PDB entry 9PCX | electron microscopy, 4.03 A resolution (low resolution: residue-level contacts below are approximate; hydrogen-bond / salt-bridge calls are withheld) | chains D and E of the 14 polymer chains in the assembly

== Chain D (and E) ==
Protein: Vesicle-fusing ATPase
Organism: Cricetulus griseus
Notes: EC 3.6.4.6; chain E of this document is another copy of the same molecule, construct and numbering; everything in this record applies to it too
UniProt: P18708 (NSF_CRIGR); numbering as in UniProt (aligned over 1-744)
Amino-acid sequence (747 residues; row label = number of the first residue in the row; numbers below 1 keep their minus sign (Gly-2 is residue -2)):
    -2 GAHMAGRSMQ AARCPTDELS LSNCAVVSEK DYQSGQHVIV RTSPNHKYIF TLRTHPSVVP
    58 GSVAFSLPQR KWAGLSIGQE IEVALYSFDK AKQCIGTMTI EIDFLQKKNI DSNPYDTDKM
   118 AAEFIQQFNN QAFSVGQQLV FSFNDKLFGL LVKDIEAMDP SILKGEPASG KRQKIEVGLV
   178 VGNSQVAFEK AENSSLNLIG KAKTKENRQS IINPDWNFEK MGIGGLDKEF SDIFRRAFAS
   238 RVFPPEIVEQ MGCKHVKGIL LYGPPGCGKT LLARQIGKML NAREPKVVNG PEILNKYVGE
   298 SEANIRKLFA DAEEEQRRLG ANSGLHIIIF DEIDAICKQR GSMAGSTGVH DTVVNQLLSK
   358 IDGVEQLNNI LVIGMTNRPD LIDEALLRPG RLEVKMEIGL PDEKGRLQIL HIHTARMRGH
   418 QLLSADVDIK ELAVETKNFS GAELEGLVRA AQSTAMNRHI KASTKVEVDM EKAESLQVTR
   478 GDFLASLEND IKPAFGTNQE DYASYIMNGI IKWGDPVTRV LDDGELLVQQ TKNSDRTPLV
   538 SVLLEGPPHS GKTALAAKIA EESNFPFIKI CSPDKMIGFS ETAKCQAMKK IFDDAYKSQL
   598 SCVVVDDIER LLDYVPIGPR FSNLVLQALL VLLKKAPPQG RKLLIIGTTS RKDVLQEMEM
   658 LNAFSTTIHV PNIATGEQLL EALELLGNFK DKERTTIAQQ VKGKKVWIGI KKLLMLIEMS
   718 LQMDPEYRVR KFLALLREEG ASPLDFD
Not modelled in the structure: -2 to 0, 155-168, 202-204, 741-744 (chain E: -2 to 0, 155-168, 202-205, 741-744)
Differences from the reference sequence: expression tag (-2 to 0)
Small-molecule neighbours:
  - ADP (adenosine-5'-diphosphate): Gly219, Ile220, Gly221, Pro262, Gly263, Cys264, Gly265, Lys266, Thr267, Leu268, Ile406, His410, Gly438, Ala439, Glu442
  - ATP (adenosine-5'-triphosphate): Ile503, Met504, Asn505, Gly506, Ile507, Ile508, Trp510, Val514, His546, Ser547, Gly548, Lys549, Thr550, Ala551, Asp603, Asp604, Ile707, Lys708
Reported in the primary citation:
  - post-translational modification sites: Ser207 (citing earlier work)

== Interface between chain D and chain E ==
Pairs across the interface (76):
  Ile209(D) - Val463(E)
  Pro211(D) - Lys462(E)
  Trp213(D) - Ser460(E)
  Trp213(D) - Thr461(E)
  Trp213(D) - Lys462(E)
  Asn214(D) - Thr461(E)
  Phe215(D) - Ser460(E)
  Arg232(D) - Ser450(E)
  Arg232(D) - Thr451(E)
  Arg232(D) - Asn454(E)
  Arg232(D) - Asp487(E)
  Arg233(D) - Asp487(E)
  Val239(D) - Ile457(E)
  Phe240(D) - Met453(E)
  Phe240(D) - Ile457(E)
  Phe240(D) - Val465(E)
  Glu246(D) - Arg413(E)
  Gln247(D) - Arg413(E)
  Gln247(D) - His417(E)
  Met248(D) - Arg413(E)
  Met248(D) - Gln449(E)
  Gly249(D) - Arg413(E)
  Cys250(D) - Gln449(E)
  Lys251(D) - Arg446(E)
  Val253(D) - Arg446(E)
  Tyr294(D) - Lys293(E)
  Val295(D) - Asn292(E)
  Val295(D) - Lys293(E)
  Glu297(D) - Lys293(E)
  Glu299(D) - Pro288(E)
  Arg303(D) - Glu289(E)
  Arg337(D) - Arg375(E)
  Ser343(D) - Met340(E)
  Thr344(D) - Met340(E)
  Gly345(D) - Met340(E)
  Thr349(D) - Pro288(E)
  Asn352(D) - Glu329(E)
  Asn352(D) - Asp331(E)
  Ser356(D) - Glu329(E)
  Gly360(D) - Arg271(E)
  Val361(D) - Thr267(E)
  Val361(D) - Arg271(E)
  Glu362(D) - Asn286(E)
  Gln363(D) - Arg271(E)
  Glu381(D) - Arg375(E)
  Arg385(D) - Gly263(E)
  Pro386(D) - Ala439(E)
  Glu390(D) - Arg446(E)
  Leu523(D) - Met720(E)
  Gln526(D) - Gln719(E)
  Gln527(D) - Glu715(E)
  Gln527(D) - Met716(E)
  Gln527(D) - Gln719(E)
  Asn530(D) - Gln719(E)
  Ser531(D) - Glu715(E)
  Arg533(D) - Asn505(E)
  Arg533(D) - Leu711(E)
  Arg533(D) - Glu715(E)
  Cys582(D) - Gly575(E)
  Lys586(D) - Ile574(E)
  Pro616(D) - Ile614(E)
  Phe618(D) - Arg617(E)
  Asn620(D) - Asp610(E)
  Gln624(D) - Arg607(E)
  Gln624(D) - Asp610(E)
  Leu627(D) - Arg607(E)
  Val628(D) - Ile574(E)
  Val628(D) - Arg607(E)
  Leu629(D) - Ile574(E)
  Lys631(D) - Lys708(E)
  Lys632(D) - Asp571(E)
  Glu654(D) - Pro613(E)
  Glu654(D) - Ile614(E)
  Glu656(D) - Pro613(E)
  Glu656(D) - Arg648(E)
  Asn659(D) - His546(E)
Other interface residues (no listed pair), chain D (71 interface residues in all): Asp212, Asp229, Phe231, Pro241, Val245, His252, Gly296, Gln336, Asp348, Gln353, Asp532, Thr534, Arg617, Leu623, Met655
Other interface residues (no listed pair), chain E (62 interface residues in all): Pro262, Leu291, Ala332, Lys335, Gly342, Asn374, Met414, Leu419, Glu440, Glu442, Gly443, Ala447, Glu468, Tyr611, Val612, Leu683, Lys709

== Overview ==
71 residues of chain D face 62 of chain E across their interface. Bound to chain D: ATP and ADP. The paper
reports a modification site at Ser207(D).
Both chains are Vesicle-fusing ATPase (Cricetulus griseus). Entry 9PCX (22bin20S complex (NSF-alphaSNAP-2:2
syntaxin-1a:SNAP-25), hydrolyzing, class 14) was determined by electron microscopy, deposited together with
9OJR, 9OJU, 9OJZ, 9OK3, 9OK5, 9OKC and 17 further entries.
